Entry 8CJD (X-ray diffraction, 1.70 A resolution); this record covers chain A.

Chain A:
Protein: AetF
From: Aetokthonos hydrillicola Thurmond2011
UniProt: A0A861B9Z9 (A0A861B9Z9_9CYAN); residues 1-655 here = UniProt positions 1-655
Sequence (663 residues; row label = number of the first residue in the row; numbers below 1 keep their minus sign (Gly-7 is residue -7)):
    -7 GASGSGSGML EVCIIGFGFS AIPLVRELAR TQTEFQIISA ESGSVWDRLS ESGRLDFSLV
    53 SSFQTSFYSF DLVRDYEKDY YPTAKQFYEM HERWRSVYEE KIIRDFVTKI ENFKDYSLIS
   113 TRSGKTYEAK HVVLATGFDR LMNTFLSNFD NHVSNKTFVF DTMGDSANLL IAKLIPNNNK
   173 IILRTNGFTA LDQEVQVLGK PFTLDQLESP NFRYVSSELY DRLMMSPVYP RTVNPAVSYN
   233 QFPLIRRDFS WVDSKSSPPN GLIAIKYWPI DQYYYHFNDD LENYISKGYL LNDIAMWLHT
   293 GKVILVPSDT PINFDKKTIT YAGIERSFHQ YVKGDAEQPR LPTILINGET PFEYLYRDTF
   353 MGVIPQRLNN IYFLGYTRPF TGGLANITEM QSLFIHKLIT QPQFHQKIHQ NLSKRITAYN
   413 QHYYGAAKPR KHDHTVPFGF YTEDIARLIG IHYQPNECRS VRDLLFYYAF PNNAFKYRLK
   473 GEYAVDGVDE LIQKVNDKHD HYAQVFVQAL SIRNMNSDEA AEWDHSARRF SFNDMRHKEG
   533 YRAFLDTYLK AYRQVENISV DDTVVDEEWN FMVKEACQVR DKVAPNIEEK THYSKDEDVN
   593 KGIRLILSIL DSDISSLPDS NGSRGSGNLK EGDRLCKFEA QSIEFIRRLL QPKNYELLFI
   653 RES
Disordered / not traced: -7 to 0, 609-628
Differences from the reference sequence: expression tag (-7 to 0)
Residues lining bound ligands: FAD (flavin-adenine dinucleotide): Ile7, Gly8, Phe9, Gly10, Phe11, Ser12, Ile30, Ser31, Ala32, Ser34, Gly35, Ser36, Val37, Trp38, Phe49, Leu51, Val52, Ser53, Ser58, Phe79, Asp97, Phe98, Val99, Ala127, Thr128, Gly129, Arg132, Asn135, Arg332, Gly375, Leu376
What the authors report for this chain:
  - binding site for flavin-adenine dinucleotide: Gly8 to Ala13
  - catalytic residues: Glu200 (proposed by the authors, not directly observed)

Overview:
Bound to chain A: flavin-adenine dinucleotide. From the paper: the catalytic residue Glu200; a binding site
for flavin-adenine dinucleotide at Gly8.
Chain A is AetF (Aetokthonos hydrillicola Thurmond2011); the structure, AetF, a single-component
flavin-dependent tryptophan halogenase, was determined by X-ray diffraction (same publication as 8CJE, 8CJF
and 8CJG).
